PDB entry 3RZD | X-ray diffraction, 3.30 A resolution | chains B and T of the 12 polymer chains in the assembly

[Chain B]
Molecule: DNA-directed RNA polymerase II subunit RPB2
Organism: Saccharomyces cerevisiae
Notes: EC 2.7.7.6
UniProtKB: P08518 (RPB2_YEAST); numbering as in UniProt (aligned over 1-1224)
Amino-acid sequence (1224 residues; each row starts with the number of its first residue):
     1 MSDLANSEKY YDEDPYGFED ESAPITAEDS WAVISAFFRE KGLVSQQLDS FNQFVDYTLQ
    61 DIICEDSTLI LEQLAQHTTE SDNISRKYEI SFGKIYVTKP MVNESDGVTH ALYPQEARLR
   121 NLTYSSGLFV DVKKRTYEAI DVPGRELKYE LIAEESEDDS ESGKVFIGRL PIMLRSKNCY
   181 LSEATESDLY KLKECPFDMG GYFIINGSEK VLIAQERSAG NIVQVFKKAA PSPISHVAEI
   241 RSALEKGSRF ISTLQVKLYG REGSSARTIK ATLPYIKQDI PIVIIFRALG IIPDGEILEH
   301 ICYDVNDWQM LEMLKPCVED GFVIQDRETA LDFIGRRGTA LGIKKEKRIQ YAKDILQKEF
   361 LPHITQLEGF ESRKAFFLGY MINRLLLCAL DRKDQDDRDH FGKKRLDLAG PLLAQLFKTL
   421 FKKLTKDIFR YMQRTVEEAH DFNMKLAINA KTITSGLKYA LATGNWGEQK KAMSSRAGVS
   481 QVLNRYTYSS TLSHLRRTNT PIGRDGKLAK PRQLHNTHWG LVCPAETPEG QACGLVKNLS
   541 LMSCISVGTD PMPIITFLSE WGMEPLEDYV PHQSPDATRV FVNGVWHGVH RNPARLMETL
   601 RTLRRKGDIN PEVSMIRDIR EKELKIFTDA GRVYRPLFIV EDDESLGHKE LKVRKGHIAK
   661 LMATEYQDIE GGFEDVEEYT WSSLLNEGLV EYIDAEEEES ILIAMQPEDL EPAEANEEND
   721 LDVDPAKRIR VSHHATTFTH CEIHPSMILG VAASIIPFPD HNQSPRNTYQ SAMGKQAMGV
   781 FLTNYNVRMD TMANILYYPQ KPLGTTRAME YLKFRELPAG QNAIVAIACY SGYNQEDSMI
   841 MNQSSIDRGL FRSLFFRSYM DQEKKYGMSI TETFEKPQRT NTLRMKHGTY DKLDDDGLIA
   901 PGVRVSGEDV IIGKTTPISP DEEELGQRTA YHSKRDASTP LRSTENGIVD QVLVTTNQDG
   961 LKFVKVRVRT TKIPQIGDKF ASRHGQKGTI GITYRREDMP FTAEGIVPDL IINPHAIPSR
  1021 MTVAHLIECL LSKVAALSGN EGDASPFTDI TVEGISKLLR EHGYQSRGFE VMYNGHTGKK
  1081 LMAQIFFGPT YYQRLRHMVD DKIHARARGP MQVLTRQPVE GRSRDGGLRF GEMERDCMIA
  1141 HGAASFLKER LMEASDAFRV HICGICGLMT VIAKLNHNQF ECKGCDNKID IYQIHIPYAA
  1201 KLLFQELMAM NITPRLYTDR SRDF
Unresolved in the structure: 1-19, 71-88, 142-163, 336-344, 438-445, 503-508, 669-677, 716-721, 920-932
Metal / ion sites: Zn2+: Cys1163, Cys1166, Cys1182, Cys1185
What the authors report for this chain:
  - binding site for the 5-nt RNA strand: Lys979, Lys987

[Chain T]
Molecule: 29-nt DNA strand
Sequence (29 nucleotides; each row starts with the number of its first residue):
     1 CTACCGATAA GCAGACGATC CTCTCGATG
Unresolved in the structure: 1-15, 24-29

[How chain B and chain T interact]
Contacting residue pairs (8):
  Arg942(B) with DC23(T), phosphate contact
  Gly1121(B) with DC23(T), phosphate contact
  Arg1122(B) with DC23(T), hydrogen bond to the phosphate
  Ser1123(B) with DC23(T), hydrogen bond to the phosphate
  Leu1128(B) with DT22(T), phosphate contact
  Arg1129(B) with DC21(T), salt bridge to the phosphate
  Met1133(B) with DT19(T), phosphate contact; DC20(T), sugar contact

[In short]
The interface between chain B and chain T involves 7 residues on one side and 5 on the other; the contacts
include 2 hydrogen bonds and 1 salt bridge. Polar contacts include Arg1122(B)-DC23(T), Ser1123(B)-DC23(T) and
Arg1129(B)-DC21(T). The paper reports a binding site for the 5-nt RNA strand at Lys979(B) and Lys987(B).
Chain B is DNA-directed RNA polymerase II subunit RPB2 (Saccharomyces cerevisiae) and chain T is a 29-nt DNA
strand; the structure, RNA Polymerase II Initiation Complex with a 5-nt RNA, was determined by X-ray
diffraction together with 3RZO, 3S14, 3S15, 3S16, 3S17, 3S1M and 5 further entries from the same study.
